Entry 5TN3 (X-ray diffraction, 2.54 A resolution); this record covers chains A and C of the 4 polymer chains in the assembly.

[Chain A]
Name: Estrogen receptor
From: Homo sapiens
Notes: fragment: ligand-binding domain
UniProt: P03372 (ESR1_HUMAN); residue numbers follow UniProt; this construct covers 298-554
Sequence (257 residues; each row starts with the number of its first residue):
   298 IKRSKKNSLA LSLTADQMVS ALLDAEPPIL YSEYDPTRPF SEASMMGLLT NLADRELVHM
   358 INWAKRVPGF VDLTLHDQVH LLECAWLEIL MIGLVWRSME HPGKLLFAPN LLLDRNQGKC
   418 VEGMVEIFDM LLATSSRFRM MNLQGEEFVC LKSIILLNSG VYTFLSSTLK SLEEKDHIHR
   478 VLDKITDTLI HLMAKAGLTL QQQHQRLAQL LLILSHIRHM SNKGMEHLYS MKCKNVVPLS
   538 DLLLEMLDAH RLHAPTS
Disordered / not traced: 298-302, 462-469, 549-554
Sequence notes: engineered mutation Ser-537 (Tyr in P03372)
Residues lining bound ligands: 7FS ((9beta,13alpha,17beta)-17-{[4-(propan-2-yl)phenyl]amino}estra-1(10),2,4-trien-3-ol): Met-343, Leu-346, Leu-349, Ala-350, Glu-353, Leu-384, Leu-387, Met-388, Leu-391, Arg-394, Phe-404, Met-421, Ile-424, Leu-428, Gly-521, His-524, Leu-525, Met-528

[Chain C]
Name: Nuclear receptor coactivator 2
Notes: fragment: Nuclear receptor-interacting peptide
UniProt: Q15596 (NCOA2_HUMAN); numbering as in UniProt (aligned over 686-698)
Sequence (13 residues; numbered 686 to 698; the number before each row is that of its first residue):
   686 KHKILHRLLQ DSS
Disordered / not traced: 697-698

[Interface between chain A and chain C]
Contacting residue pairs (22):
  Ile-358(A) / Leu-690(C)  hydrophobic
  Ile-358(A) / Leu-693(C)
  Ile-358(A) / Leu-694(C)  hydrophobic
  Lys-362(A) / Leu-693(C)
  Lys-362(A) / Leu-694(C)
  Lys-362(A) / Asp-696(C)
  Leu-372(A) / His-691(C)
  Leu-372(A) / Leu-694(C)  hydrophobic
  Gln-375(A) / Leu-694(C)
  Val-376(A) / Lys-688(C)
  Val-376(A) / Leu-690(C)  hydrophobic
  Val-376(A) / His-691(C)
  Val-376(A) / Leu-694(C)  hydrophobic
  Leu-379(A) / Leu-690(C)  hydrophobic
  Leu-379(A) / Leu-694(C)  hydrophobic
  Glu-380(A) / Lys-688(C)  salt bridge
  Glu-380(A) / Leu-690(C)
  Asp-538(A) / Ile-689(C)
  Leu-539(A) / Ile-689(C)
  Leu-539(A) / Leu-693(C)  hydrophobic
  Glu-542(A) / Lys-688(C)
  Glu-542(A) / Ile-689(C)  hydrogen bond (side chain-backbone)
Also at the interface, not in a pair above, chain A (12 interface residues in all): Phe-367, Met-543
Also at the interface, not in a pair above, chain C (9 interface residues in all): His-687, Gln-695

[Summary]
The interface between chain A and chain C involves 12 residues on one side and 9 on the other; the contacts
include 1 hydrogen bond and 1 salt bridge. Polar pairs include Glu-380(A)/Lys-688(C) and
Glu-542(A)/Ile-689(C). Chain A binds compound 7FS.
Chain A is Estrogen receptor (Homo sapiens) and chain C is Nuclear receptor coactivator 2; the structure,
Crystal Structure of the ER-alpha Ligand-binding Domain (Y537S) in Complex with the estradiol derivative,
(8S,9S,13S,14S)-17-((4-isopropylphenyl)amino)-13-methyl-7,8,9,11,12,13,14,15,16,17-decahydro-6H-cyclopenta[a]phenanthren-3-ol,
was determined by X-ray diffraction (same publication as 5KR9, 5KRA, 5KRC, 5KRF, 5KRH, 5KRI and 43 further
entries).
